PDB entry 8GXG | X-ray diffraction, 1.69 A resolution | chain A

[Chain A]
Protein: 3C-like proteinase nsp5
From: Severe acute respiratory syndrome coronavirus 2
Notes: EC 3.4.22.69
UniProtKB: P0DTC1 (R1A_SARS2); residues 1-306 here correspond to UniProt positions 3264-3569 (UniProt number = residue number + 3263)
Sequence (306 residues; row label = number of the first residue in the row):
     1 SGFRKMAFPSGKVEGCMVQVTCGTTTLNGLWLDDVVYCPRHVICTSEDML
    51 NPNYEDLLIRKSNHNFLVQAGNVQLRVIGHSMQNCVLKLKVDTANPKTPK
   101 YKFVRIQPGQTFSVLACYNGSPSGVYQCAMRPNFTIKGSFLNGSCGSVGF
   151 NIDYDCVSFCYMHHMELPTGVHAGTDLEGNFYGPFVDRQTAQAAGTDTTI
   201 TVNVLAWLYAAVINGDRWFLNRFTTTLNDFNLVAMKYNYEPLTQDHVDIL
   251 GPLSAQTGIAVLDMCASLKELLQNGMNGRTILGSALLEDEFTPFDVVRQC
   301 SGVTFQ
Disordered / not traced: 303-306
Covalently attached groups: 14a (06Q) linked to Cys145
Small-molecule neighbours: 14a (06Q; N-[(2S)-3-(4-fluorophenyl)-1-oxidanylidene-1-[[(2S,3S)-3-oxidanyl-4-oxidanylidene-1-[(3S)-2-oxidanylidenepiperidin-3-yl]-4-[(phenylmethyl)amino]butan-2-yl]amino]propan-2-yl]-1-benzofuran-2-carboxamide): Ser1, Thr25, Leu27, His41, Cys44, Thr45, Ser46, Met49, Phe140, Leu141, Asn142, Gly143, Ser144, His163, His164, Met165, Glu166, His172, Val186, Asp187, Arg188, Gln189, Gln192
Reported in the primary citation:
  - catalytic residues: His41, Cys145
  - binding site for 14a: Thr25, Leu27, His41, Cys44, Thr45, Met49, Cys145

[Summary]
14a is covalently linked to Cys145. From the paper: catalytic residues His41 and Cys145; a binding site for
14a at Thr25, Leu27 and His41 among others.
Chain A is 3C-like proteinase nsp5 (Severe acute respiratory syndrome coronavirus 2); the structure, The
crystal structure of SARS-CoV-2 main protease in complex with 14a, was determined by X-ray diffraction (same
publication as 8GXH, 7W33 and 7W34).
